4UNW - chains E and F of the 6 polymer chains in the assembly; structure by X-ray diffraction, 2.60 A resolution.

# Chain E
Molecule: H3 haemagglutinin HA1 chain
Source organism: Influenza A virus (A/EQ/NEWMARKET/93/(H3N8))
Reference sequence: Q82847 (Q82847_9INFA); residues 7-329 here correspond to UniProt positions 22-344 (UniProt number = residue number + 15)
Amino-acid sequence (323 residues; numbered 7 to 329; the number before each row is that of its first residue):
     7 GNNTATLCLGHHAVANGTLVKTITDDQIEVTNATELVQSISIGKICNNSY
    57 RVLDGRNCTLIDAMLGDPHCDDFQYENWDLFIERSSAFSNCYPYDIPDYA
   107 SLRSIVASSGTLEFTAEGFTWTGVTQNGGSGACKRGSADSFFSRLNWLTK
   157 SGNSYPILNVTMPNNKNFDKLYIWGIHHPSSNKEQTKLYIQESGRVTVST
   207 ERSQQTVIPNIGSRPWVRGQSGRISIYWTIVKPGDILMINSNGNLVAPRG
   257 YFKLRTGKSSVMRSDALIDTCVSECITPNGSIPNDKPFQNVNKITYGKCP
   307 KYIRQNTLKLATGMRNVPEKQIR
Unresolved in the structure: 7, 329
Cystine bridges: Cys-52/Cys-277, Cys-64/Cys-76, Cys-97/Cys-139, Cys-281/Cys-305
Covalently attached groups: N-acetylglucosamine (NAG) linked to Asn-22, Asn-38, Asn-53, Asn-63, Asn-285; glycan linked to Asn-165
From the paper describing this entry:
  - specificity-determining residues: Trp-222

# Chain F
Molecule: H3 haemagglutinin HA2 chain
Source organism: Influenza A virus (A/EQ/NEWMARKET/93/(H3N8))
Amino-acid sequence (173 residues; row label = number of the first residue in the row):
     1 GIFGAIAGFIENGWEGMVDGWYGFRYQNSEGTGQAADLKSTQAAIDQING
    51 KLNRVIERTNEKFHQIEKEFSEVEGRIQDLEKYVEDTKIDLWSYNAELLV
   101 ALENQHTIDLTDAEMNKLFEKTRRQLRENAEDMGGGCFKIYHKCDNACIG
   151 SIRNGTYDHYIYRDEALNNRFQI
Unresolved in the structure: 173
Cystine bridges: Cys-144/Cys-148
Covalently attached groups: N-acetylglucosamine (NAG) linked to Asn-154
From the paper describing this entry:
  - post-translational modification sites: Asn-154 (proposed by the authors, not directly observed)
  - self-association interface (contacts with another copy of this molecule); pairs are residue here / residue on that copy: Arg-54/Glu-97

# Chain E / chain F interface
Inter-chain disulfides: Cys-14(E)/Cys-137(F)
Residue-residue contacts (143):
  Asn-8(E) / Ser-29(F)
  Asn-9(E) / Tyr-141(F)
  Asn-9(E) / His-142(F)  hydrogen bond (backbone-backbone)
  Asn-9(E) / Lys-143(F)  hydrogen bond (backbone-backbone)
  Asn-9(E) / Asn-169(F)
  Thr-10(E) / Ile-140(F)
  Thr-10(E) / His-142(F)
  Ala-11(E) / Gln-27(F)
  Ala-11(E) / Phe-138(F)
  Ala-11(E) / Lys-139(F)
  Ala-11(E) / Ile-140(F)  hydrogen bond (backbone-backbone)
  Ala-11(E) / His-142(F)
  Thr-12(E) / Arg-25(F)
  Thr-12(E) / Tyr-26(F)
  Thr-12(E) / Gln-27(F)  hydrogen bond (backbone-backbone)
  Thr-12(E) / Phe-138(F)
  Leu-13(E) / Phe-24(F)  hydrophobic
  Leu-13(E) / Arg-25(F)
  Leu-13(E) / Tyr-26(F)  hydrophobic
  Leu-13(E) / Thr-122(F)
  Leu-13(E) / Gly-136(F)
  Leu-13(E) / Cys-137(F)
  Leu-13(E) / Phe-138(F)  hydrogen bond (backbone-backbone)
  Leu-13(E) / Ile-140(F)  hydrophobic
  Leu-13(E) / Ile-152(F)  hydrophobic
  Cys-14(E) / Trp-14(F)
  Cys-14(E) / Gly-23(F)
  Cys-14(E) / Phe-24(F)
  Cys-14(E) / Arg-25(F)  hydrogen bond (backbone-backbone)
  Cys-14(E) / Gly-136(F)
  Cys-14(E) / Cys-137(F)  disulfide
  Leu-15(E) / Ile-10(F)
  Leu-15(E) / Trp-14(F)
  Leu-15(E) / Gly-23(F)
  Leu-15(E) / Met-115(F)  hydrophobic
  Leu-15(E) / Leu-118(F)  hydrophobic
  Leu-15(E) / Phe-119(F)
  Leu-15(E) / Thr-122(F)
  Leu-15(E) / Gly-136(F)  hydrogen bond (backbone-backbone)
  Leu-15(E) / Phe-138(F)  hydrophobic
  Gly-16(E) / Trp-14(F)
  Gly-16(E) / Tyr-22(F)
  Gly-16(E) / Gly-23(F)  hydrogen bond (backbone-backbone)
  Gly-16(E) / Met-115(F)
  His-17(E) / Ile-6(F)
  His-17(E) / Ile-10(F)
  His-17(E) / Asn-12(F)
  His-17(E) / Gly-13(F)
  His-17(E) / Trp-14(F)  hydrogen bond (backbone-backbone)
  His-17(E) / Trp-21(F)
  His-17(E) / Tyr-22(F)
  His-17(E) / Met-115(F)
  His-18(E) / Trp-14(F)
  His-18(E) / Met-17(F)
  His-18(E) / Gly-20(F)
  His-18(E) / Trp-21(F)  hydrogen bond (backbone-backbone)
  Ala-19(E) / Gly-13(F)
  Ala-19(E) / Trp-14(F)  hydrogen bond (backbone-backbone)
  Ala-19(E) / Glu-15(F)
  Val-26(E) / Asn-104(F)
  Lys-27(E) / Glu-97(F)  salt bridge
  Lys-27(E) / Val-100(F)
  Lys-27(E) / Ala-101(F)
  Lys-27(E) / Asn-104(F)  hydrogen bond (backbone-side chain)
  Thr-28(E) / Ala-101(F)
  Thr-28(E) / Gln-105(F)  hydrogen bond
  Thr-28(E) / Ile-108(F)
  Ile-29(E) / Ala-101(F)
  Ile-29(E) / Leu-102(F)  hydrophobic
  Ile-29(E) / Gln-105(F)  hydrogen bond (backbone-side chain)
  Thr-30(E) / Gln-105(F)  hydrogen bond (backbone-side chain)
  Val-36(E) / Ile-108(F)  hydrophobic
  Thr-40(E) / Leu-52(F)
  Leu-42(E) / Val-55(F)  hydrophobic
  Leu-42(E) / Val-100(F)  hydrophobic
  Tyr-56(E) / Glu-61(F)  hydrogen bond
  Arg-109(E) / Glu-67(F)  salt bridge
  Ser-110(E) / His-64(F)  hydrogen bond
  Ser-114(E) / His-64(F)
  Lys-264(E) / Phe-63(F)
  Ser-265(E) / His-64(F)
  Ser-266(E) / His-64(F)  hydrogen bond
  Arg-269(E) / Glu-67(F)  salt bridge
  Asn-290(E) / Thr-59(F)  hydrogen bond
  Asp-291(E) / Ile-56(F)
  Asp-291(E) / Glu-57(F)  hydrogen bond (backbone-backbone)
  Lys-292(E) / Thr-59(F)
  Pro-293(E) / Val-55(F)
  Phe-294(E) / Ala-96(F)  hydrophobic
  Lys-299(E) / Lys-68(F)  hydrogen bond (backbone-side chain)
  Lys-299(E) / Glu-85(F)
  Ile-300(E) / Lys-68(F)
  Ile-300(E) / Glu-69(F)
  Tyr-302(E) / Lys-62(F)
  Tyr-302(E) / Phe-63(F)
  Gly-303(E) / Asn-60(F)
  Gly-303(E) / Glu-61(F)
  Gly-303(E) / Lys-62(F)  hydrogen bond (backbone-backbone)
  Lys-304(E) / Thr-59(F)
  Lys-304(E) / Asn-60(F)
  Lys-304(E) / Glu-61(F)
  Cys-305(E) / Thr-59(F)
  Cys-305(E) / Asn-60(F)  hydrogen bond (backbone-backbone)
  Pro-306(E) / Thr-59(F)
  Lys-307(E) / Asn-60(F)
  Lys-307(E) / Trp-92(F)
  Tyr-308(E) / Ile-89(F)  hydrophobic
  Ile-309(E) / Trp-92(F)
  Ile-309(E) / Ser-93(F)
  Ile-309(E) / Ala-96(F)  hydrophobic
  Arg-310(E) / Asp-86(F)  salt bridge
  Arg-310(E) / Ile-89(F)
  Arg-310(E) / Asp-90(F)  salt bridge
  Arg-310(E) / Ser-93(F)  hydrogen bond (backbone-side chain)
  Gln-311(E) / Ser-93(F)  hydrogen bond (side chain-backbone)
  Gln-311(E) / Glu-97(F)  hydrogen bond
  Leu-314(E) / Ala-96(F)  hydrophobic
  Leu-314(E) / Glu-97(F)
  Lys-315(E) / Val-100(F)
  Lys-315(E) / Asn-104(F)  hydrogen bond (backbone-side chain)
  Leu-316(E) / Leu-52(F)  hydrophobic
  Leu-316(E) / Glu-103(F)
  Leu-316(E) / Asn-104(F)
  Ala-317(E) / Asn-104(F)  hydrogen bond (backbone-side chain)
  Thr-318(E) / Trp-21(F)
  Thr-318(E) / Ile-48(F)
  Gly-319(E) / Ile-48(F)
  Gly-319(E) / Thr-107(F)
  Met-320(E) / Ile-6(F)  hydrophobic
  Met-320(E) / Trp-21(F)
  Met-320(E) / Tyr-22(F)
  Met-320(E) / Thr-111(F)
  Arg-321(E) / Ile-6(F)
  Val-323(E) / Ala-7(F)  hydrophobic
  Val-323(E) / Glu-11(F)
  Val-323(E) / Asn-12(F)
  Val-323(E) / Gly-13(F)  hydrogen bond (backbone-backbone)
  Pro-324(E) / Asn-12(F)
  Pro-324(E) / Glu-15(F)
  Glu-325(E) / Asn-12(F)
  Glu-325(E) / Gly-13(F)
  Glu-325(E) / Trp-14(F)
  Glu-325(E) / Glu-15(F)  hydrogen bond (side chain-backbone)
Also at the interface, not in a pair above, chain E (62 interface residues in all): Val-20, Ala-21, Ile-34, Ala-113, Val-267, Thr-301
Also at the interface, not in a pair above, chain F (69 interface residues in all): Gly-16, Asn-28, Gln-65, Met-133, Cys-144, Glu-165

# In short
62 residues of chain E and 69 residues of chain F are in contact, with 1 disulfide bond, 30 hydrogen bonds and
5 salt bridges. Polar pairs include Lys-27(E)/Glu-97(F), Arg-109(E)/Glu-67(F) and Arg-269(E)/Glu-67(F).
N-acetylglucosamine is covalently linked to Asn-22(E), Asn-38(E), Asn-53(E), Asn-63(E) and Asn-285(E). The
paper reports the specificity determinant Trp-222(E); a modification site at Asn-154(F).
Chain E is H3 haemagglutinin HA1 chain and chain F is H3 haemagglutinin HA2 chain, both from Influenza A virus
(A/EQ/NEWMARKET/93/(H3N8)); the structure, Structure of the A_Equine_Newmarket_2_93 H3 haemagglutinin, was
determined by X-ray diffraction, deposited together with 4UNX, 4UNY, 4UNZ, 4UO0, 4UO1, 4UO2 and 8 further
entries.
